PDB entry 2FHW | solution NMR | chains B and A

Chain B:
Name: Relaxin 3 (Prorelaxin H3) (Insulin-like peptide INSL7) (Insulin-like peptide 7)
Notes: fragment: Relaxin 3 B chain
UniProt: Q8WXF3 (REL3_HUMAN); residues 1-27 here correspond to UniProt positions 26-52 (UniProt number = residue number + 25)
Sequence (27 residues; row label = number of the first residue in the row):
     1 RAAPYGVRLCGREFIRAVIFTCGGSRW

Chain A:
Name: Relaxin 3 (Prorelaxin H3) (Insulin-like peptide INSL7) (Insulin-like peptide 7)
Notes: fragment: Relaxin 3 A chain
UniProt: Q8WXF3 (REL3_HUMAN); residues 1-24 here correspond to UniProt positions 119-142 (UniProt number = residue number + 118)
Sequence (24 residues; numbered 1 to 24; the number before each row is that of its first residue):
     1 DVLAGLSSSCCKWGCSKSEISSLC
Disulfide bonds: Cys10-Cys15

Chain B / chain A interface:
Contacting residue pairs - 31 pairs, chain B then chain A:
  Pro4(B) - Ile20(A)
  Tyr5(B) - Ser16(A)
  Tyr5(B) - Lys17(A)
  Gly6(B) - Cys15(A)
  Gly6(B) - Ser16(A)
  Val7(B) - Gly14(A)
  Val7(B) - Cys15(A)
  Arg8(B) - Cys10(A)
  Arg8(B) - Cys11(A)
  Arg8(B) - Lys12(A)
  Arg8(B) - Trp13(A)
  Arg8(B) - Gly14(A)
  Leu9(B) - Ser7(A)
  Leu9(B) - Cys10(A)
  Leu9(B) - Cys11(A)
  Leu9(B) - Ile20(A)
  Cys10(B) - Cys11(A)  disulfide
  Phe14(B) - Leu3(A)
  Phe14(B) - Ser7(A)
  Phe14(B) - Cys10(A)
  Phe14(B) - Leu23(A)
  Ala17(B) - Ile20(A)
  Val18(B) - Ile20(A)
  Val18(B) - Leu23(A)
  Val18(B) - Cys24(A)
  Thr21(B) - Lys17(A)
  Thr21(B) - Ile20(A)
  Thr21(B) - Ser21(A)
  Cys22(B) - Ser21(A)
  Cys22(B) - Cys24(A)  disulfide
  Arg26(B) - Cys24(A)
Interface residues without a listed pair, chain B (15 interface residues in all): Gly11, Trp27
Interface residues without a listed pair, chain A (15 interface residues in all): Leu6
Cross-chain cystine bridges: Cys10(B)-Cys11(A), Cys22(B)-Cys24(A)

In short:
The chain B/chain A interface involves 15 residues from each chain; the contacts include 2 disulfide bonds.
Chain B is Relaxin 3 (Prorelaxin H3) (Insulin-like peptide INSL7) (Insulin-like peptide 7) and chain A is
Relaxin 3 (Prorelaxin H3) (Insulin-like peptide INSL7) (Insulin-like peptide 7); the structure, Solution
structure of human relaxin-3, was determined by solution NMR.
